5EQ6 - chains A and B; structure by X-ray diffraction, 3.50 A resolution.

# Chain A (and B)
Name: Type 4 fimbrial biogenesis protein PilM
Organism: Pseudomonas aeruginosa (strain ATCC 15692 / PAO1 / 1C / PRS 101 / LMG 12228)
Notes: chain B of this document is another copy of the same molecule, construct and numbering; everything in this record applies to it too
UniProtKB: G3XD28 (G3XD28_PSEAE); residue numbers follow UniProt; this construct covers 1-354
Chain sequence (357 residues; row label = number of the first residue in the row; numbers below 1 keep their minus sign (Gly-2 is residue -2)):
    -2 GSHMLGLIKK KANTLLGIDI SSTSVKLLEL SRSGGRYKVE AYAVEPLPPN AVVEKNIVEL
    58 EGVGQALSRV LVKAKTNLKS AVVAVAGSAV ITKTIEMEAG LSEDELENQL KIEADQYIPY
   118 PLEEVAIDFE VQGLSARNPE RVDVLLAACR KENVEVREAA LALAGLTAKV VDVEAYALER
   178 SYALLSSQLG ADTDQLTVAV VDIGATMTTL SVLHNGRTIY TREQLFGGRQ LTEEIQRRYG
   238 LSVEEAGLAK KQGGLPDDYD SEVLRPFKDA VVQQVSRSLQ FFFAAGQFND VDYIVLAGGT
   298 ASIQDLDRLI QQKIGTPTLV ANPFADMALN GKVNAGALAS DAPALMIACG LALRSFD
Differences from the reference sequence: expression tag (-2 to 0)
Ligand contacts: AMP-PNP (ANP; phosphoaminophosphonic acid-adenylate ester): Ser18, Ser19, Thr20, Ser21, Lys23, Lys52, Asp199, Ile200, Gly201, Ala202, Thr203, Met204, Thr229, Lys247, Lys248, Gly295, Gly296, Thr297, Ser299, Ile300, Ala341
Curated features (UniProtKB/Swiss-Prot):
  - binding site (ATP): Ser18 to Lys23, Ala202, Thr203, Lys247, Gly296
  - binding site (Mg(2+)): Asp112, Ile115
Reported in the primary citation:
  - binding site for AMP-PNP: Ser19, Lys52
  - conformationally variable residues (order/disorder transition): Lys52

# Interface between chain A and chain B
Pairs across the interface (53):
  His0(A) - Glu104(B)  salt bridge
  His0(A) - Ile124(B)  hydrogen bond (side chain-backbone)
  His0(A) - Asp125(B)  salt bridge
  His0(A) - Phe126(B)
  Met1(A) - Lys166(B)
  Met1(A) - Val167(B)
  Met1(A) - Val168(B)  hydrogen bond (backbone-backbone)
  Leu2(A) - Ala123(B)
  Leu2(A) - Ile124(B)
  Leu2(A) - Asp125(B)
  Leu2(A) - Val168(B)
  Gly3(A) - Val168(B)  hydrogen bond (backbone-backbone)
  Gly3(A) - Asp169(B)
  Gly3(A) - Arg351(B)  hydrogen bond (backbone-side chain)
  Leu4(A) - Ala123(B)
  Leu4(A) - Asp125(B)  hydrogen bond (backbone-side chain)
  Leu4(A) - Ala144(B)
  Leu4(A) - Val168(B)
  Leu4(A) - Val170(B)  hydrophobic
  Leu4(A) - Tyr173(B)
  Ile5(A) - Asp125(B)  hydrogen bond (backbone-side chain)
  Ile5(A) - Phe126(B)
  Ile5(A) - Glu127(B)
  Ile5(A) - Leu142(B)
  Ile5(A) - Ala144(B)  hydrophobic
  Lys8(A) - Gln129(B)
  Arg29(A) - Arg33(B)
  Gly31(A) - Ser183(B)
  Ala123(A) - Leu4(B)
  Ile124(A) - Leu2(B)
  Asp125(A) - Leu4(B)  hydrogen bond (side chain-backbone)
  Asp125(A) - Ile5(B)  hydrogen bond (side chain-backbone)
  Phe126(A) - Ile5(B)
  Glu127(A) - Ile5(B)
  Glu127(A) - Lys7(B)
  Leu142(A) - Ile5(B)
  Ala144(A) - Leu4(B)
  Ala144(A) - Ile5(B)  hydrophobic
  Ala145(A) - Leu4(B)  hydrophobic
  Glu155(A) - Met1(B)
  Lys166(A) - His0(B)
  Lys166(A) - Met1(B)
  Val167(A) - Met1(B)
  Val168(A) - Met1(B)  hydrogen bond (backbone-backbone)
  Val168(A) - Gly3(B)  hydrogen bond (backbone-backbone)
  Asp169(A) - Gly3(B)
  Val170(A) - Leu4(B)  hydrophobic
  Tyr173(A) - Leu4(B)  hydrogen bond (side chain-backbone)
  Arg351(A) - Gly3(B)
  Ser352(A) - Arg29(B)
  Phe353(A) - Arg29(B)  hydrogen bond (backbone-side chain)
  Asp354(A) - Arg29(B)
  Asp354(A) - Ser30(B)
Interface residues without a listed pair, chain A (35 interface residues in all): Lys6, Ser30, Val82, Val87, Cys146, Val151, Ala165
Interface residues without a listed pair, chain B (38 interface residues in all): Lys6, Val82, Val87, Leu143, Ala145, Cys146, Val151, Glu155, Ala165, Ala180, Asp189

# Summary
Chain A and chain B form an interface of 35 and 38 residues respectively; the contacts include 12 hydrogen
bonds and 2 salt bridges. Among the polar pairs are His0(A)-Glu104(B), His0(A)-Asp125(B) and
His0(A)-Ile124(B). Ligands of chain A: AMP-PNP. The paper reports a binding site for AMP-PNP at Ser19(A) and
Lys52(A); conformational variability at Lys52(A).
Both chains are Type 4 fimbrial biogenesis protein PilM (Pseudomonas aeruginosa (strain ATCC 15692 / PAO1 / 1C
/ PRS 101 / LMG 12228)). Entry 5EQ6 (Pseudomonas aeruginosa PilM bound to AMP-PNP) was determined by X-ray
diffraction together with 5EOU, 5EOX and 5EOY from the same study.
